6XJB - chain A; structure by electron microscopy, 3.80 A resolution.

# Chain A
Name: Immunoglobulin A1 protease
Organism: Streptococcus pneumoniae (strain ATCC BAA-255 / R6)
Notes: EC 3.4.24.13
Reference sequence: Q59947 (IGA1_STRR6); numbering as in UniProt (aligned over 674-1958)
Amino-acid sequence (1285 residues; each row starts with the number of its first residue):
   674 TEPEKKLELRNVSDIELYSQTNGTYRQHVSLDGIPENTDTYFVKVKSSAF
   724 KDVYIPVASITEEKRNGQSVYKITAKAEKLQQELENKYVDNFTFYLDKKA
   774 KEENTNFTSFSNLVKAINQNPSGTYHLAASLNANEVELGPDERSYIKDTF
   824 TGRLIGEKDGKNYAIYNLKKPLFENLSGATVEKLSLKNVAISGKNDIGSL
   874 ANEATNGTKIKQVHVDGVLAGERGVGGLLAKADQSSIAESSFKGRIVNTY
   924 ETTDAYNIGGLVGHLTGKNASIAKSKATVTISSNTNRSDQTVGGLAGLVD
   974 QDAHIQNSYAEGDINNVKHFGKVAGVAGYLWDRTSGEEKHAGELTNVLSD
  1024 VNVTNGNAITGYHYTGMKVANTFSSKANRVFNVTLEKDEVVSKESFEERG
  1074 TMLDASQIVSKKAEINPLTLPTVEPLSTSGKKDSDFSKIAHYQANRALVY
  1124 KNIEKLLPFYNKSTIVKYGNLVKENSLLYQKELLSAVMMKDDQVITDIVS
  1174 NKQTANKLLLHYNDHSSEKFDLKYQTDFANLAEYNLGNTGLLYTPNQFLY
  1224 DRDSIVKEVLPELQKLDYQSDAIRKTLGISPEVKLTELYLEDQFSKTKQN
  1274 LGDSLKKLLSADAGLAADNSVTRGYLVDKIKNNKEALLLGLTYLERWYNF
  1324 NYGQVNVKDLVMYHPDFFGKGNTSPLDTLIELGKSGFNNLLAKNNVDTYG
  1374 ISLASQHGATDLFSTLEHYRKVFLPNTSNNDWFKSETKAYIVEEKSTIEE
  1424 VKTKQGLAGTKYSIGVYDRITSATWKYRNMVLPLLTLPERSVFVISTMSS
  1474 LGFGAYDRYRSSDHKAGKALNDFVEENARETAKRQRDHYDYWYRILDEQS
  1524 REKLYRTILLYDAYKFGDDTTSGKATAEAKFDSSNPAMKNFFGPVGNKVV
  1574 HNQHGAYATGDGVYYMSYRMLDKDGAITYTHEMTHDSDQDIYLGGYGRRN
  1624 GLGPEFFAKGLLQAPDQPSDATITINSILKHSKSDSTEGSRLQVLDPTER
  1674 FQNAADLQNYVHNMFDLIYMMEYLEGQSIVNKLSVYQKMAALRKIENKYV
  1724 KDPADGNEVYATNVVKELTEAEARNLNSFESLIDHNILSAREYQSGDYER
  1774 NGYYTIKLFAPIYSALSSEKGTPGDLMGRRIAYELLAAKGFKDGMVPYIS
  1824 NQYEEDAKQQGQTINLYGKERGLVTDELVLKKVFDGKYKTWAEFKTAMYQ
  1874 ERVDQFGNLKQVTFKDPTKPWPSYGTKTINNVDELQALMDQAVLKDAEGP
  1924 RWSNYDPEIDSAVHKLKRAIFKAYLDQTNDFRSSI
Disordered / not traced: 1101-1108
Sequence notes: conflict Ala1290 (Ser in Q59947)
Curated features (UniProtKB/Swiss-Prot):
  - active site: Glu1605
  - binding site (Zn(2+)): His1604, His1608, Glu1628
Reported in the primary citation:
  - catalytic residues: His1604, His1608, Glu1628
  - catalytic residues: Glu1605 (proposed by the authors, not directly observed)
  - mutagenesis - E1605A: abolished catalytic activity on IgA1

# Summary
Curated annotation (UniProt) lists active-site residue Glu1605 and 3 Zn2+-binding residues. From the paper:
catalytic residues His1604, His1608 and Glu1628 among others; E1605A abolishes catalytic activity on IgA1.
Chain A is Immunoglobulin A1 protease (Streptococcus pneumoniae (strain ATCC BAA-255 / R6)); the structure,
IgA1 Protease, was determined by electron microscopy (same publication as 6XJA and 7JGJ).
